7APX - chains B and C of the 6 polymer chains in the assembly; structure by electron microscopy, 3.40 A resolution.

[Chain B]
Name: THO complex subunit HPR1
Organism: Saccharomyces cerevisiae (strain ATCC 204508 / S288c)
UniProtKB: P17629 (HPR1_YEAST); residue numbers follow UniProt; this construct covers 1-720
Amino-acid sequence (720 residues; numbered 1 to 720; the number before each row is that of its first residue):
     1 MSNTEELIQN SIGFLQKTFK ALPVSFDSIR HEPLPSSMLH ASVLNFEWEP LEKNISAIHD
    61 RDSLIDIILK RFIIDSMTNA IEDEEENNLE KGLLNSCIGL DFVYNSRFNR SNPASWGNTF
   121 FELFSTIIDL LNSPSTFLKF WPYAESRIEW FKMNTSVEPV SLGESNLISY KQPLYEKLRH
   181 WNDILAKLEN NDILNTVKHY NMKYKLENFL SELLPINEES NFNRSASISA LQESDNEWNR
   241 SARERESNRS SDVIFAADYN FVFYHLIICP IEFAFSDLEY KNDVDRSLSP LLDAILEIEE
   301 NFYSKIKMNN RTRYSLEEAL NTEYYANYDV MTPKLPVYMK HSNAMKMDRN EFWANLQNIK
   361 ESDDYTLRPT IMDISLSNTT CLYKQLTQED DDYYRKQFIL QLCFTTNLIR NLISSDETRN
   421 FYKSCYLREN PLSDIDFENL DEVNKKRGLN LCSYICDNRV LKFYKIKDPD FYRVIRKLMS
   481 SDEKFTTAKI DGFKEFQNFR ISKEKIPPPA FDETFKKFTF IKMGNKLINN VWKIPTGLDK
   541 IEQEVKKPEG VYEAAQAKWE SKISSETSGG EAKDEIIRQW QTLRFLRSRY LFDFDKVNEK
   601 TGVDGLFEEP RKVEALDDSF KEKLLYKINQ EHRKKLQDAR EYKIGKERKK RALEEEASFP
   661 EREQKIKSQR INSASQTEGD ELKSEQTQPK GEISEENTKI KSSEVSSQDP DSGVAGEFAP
Unresolved in the structure: 1, 79-88, 242-249, 554-575, 605-720
Swiss-Prot annotation at these positions:
  - modified residue: S234 (Phosphoserine)

[Chain C]
Name: THO complex subunit THP2
Organism: Saccharomyces cerevisiae (strain ATCC 204508 / S288c)
UniProtKB: O13539 (THP2_YEAST); numbering as in UniProt (aligned over 1-261)
Amino-acid sequence (261 residues; row label = number of the first residue in the row):
     1 MTKEEGRTYF ESLCEEEQSL QESQTHLLNI LDILSVLADP RSSDDLLTES LKKLPDLHRE
    61 LINSSIRLRY DKYQTREAQL LEDTKTGRDV AAGVQNPKSI SEYYSTFEHL NRDTLRYINL
   121 LKRLSVDLAK QVEVSDPSVT VYEMDKWVPS EKLQGILEQY CAPDTDIRGV DAQIKNYLDQ
   181 IKMARAKFGL ENKYSLKERL STLTKELNHW RKEWDDIEML MFGDDAHSMK KMIQKIDSLK
   241 SEINAPSESY PVDKEGDIVL E
Unresolved in the structure: 1-5, 41-43, 236-261

[How chain B and chain C interact]
Pairs across the interface (48; chain B residue first):
  N190(B) - D83(C)
  N190(B) - T86(C)
  N190(B) - G87(C)
  N191(B) - G87(C)
  L194(B) - A91(C)  hydrophobic
  W238(B) - I100(C)  hydrophobic
  W238(B) - Y104(C)
  N239(B) - S101(C)
  N239(B) - S105(C)
  F302(B) - R123(C)
  Y303(B) - R123(C)
  I306(B) - L124(C)  hydrophobic
  R313(B) - D127(C)  salt bridge
  R313(B) - L128(C)
  E317(B) - A129(C)
  L320(B) - Q131(C)
  N321(B) - K130(C)
  N321(B) - V132(C)
  Y324(B) - M144(C)  hydrophobic
  P333(B) - K122(C)
  P333(B) - R123(C)
  K334(B) - K122(C)
  K334(B) - S125(C)
  P336(B) - S125(C)
  P336(B) - D127(C)
  V337(B) - D127(C)
  V337(B) - K130(C)
  V337(B) - W147(C)
  Y338(B) - V126(C)  hydrogen bond (side chain-backbone)
  Y338(B) - D127(C)
  Y338(B) - Q154(C)
  Y338(B) - L157(C)  hydrophobic
  S342(B) - Q154(C)
  S342(B) - E158(C)
  M345(B) - E158(C)
  R349(B) - Y117(C)
  Y365(B) - Y103(C)
  L367(B) - Y104(C)  hydrogen bond (backbone-side chain)
  R368(B) - F107(C)
  P369(B) - Y104(C)
  S375(B) - E108(C)  hydrogen bond
  K384(B) - R112(C)
  Q385(B) - E108(C)
  D390(B) - R116(C)
  D390(B) - N119(C)  hydrogen bond (backbone-side chain)
  D392(B) - R123(C)  salt bridge
  Y393(B) - N119(C)
  Y394(B) - L115(C)
Interface residues without a listed pair, chain B (46 interface residues in all): I193, Q232, N309, L316, L335, H341, A344, F352, W353, L356, I371, C381, Q388, K396
Interface residues without a listed pair, chain C (40 interface residues in all): K85, R88, V94, L110, N111, L121, V148, C161

[Overview]
Chain B and chain C form an interface of 46 and 40 residues respectively, with 4 hydrogen bonds and 2 salt
bridges. Polar pairs include R313(B)-D127(C), D392(B)-R123(C) and Y338(B)-V126(C).
Chain B is THO complex subunit HPR1 and chain C is THO complex subunit THP2, both from Saccharomyces
cerevisiae (strain ATCC 204508 / S288c); the structure, yeast THO-Sub2 complex, was determined by electron
microscopy (same publication as 7AQO).
